1Q0O - chains A and B; structure by X-ray diffraction, 2.30 A resolution.

Chain A (and B):
Protein: homoprotocatechuate 2,3-dioxygenase
Source organism: Brevibacterium fuscum
Notes: EC 1.13.11.15; chain B of this document is another copy of the same molecule, construct and numbering; everything in this record applies to it too
UniProtKB: Q45135 (Q45135_9MICO); residues 1-365 here = UniProt positions 1-365
Amino-acid sequence (365 residues; each row starts with the number of its first residue):
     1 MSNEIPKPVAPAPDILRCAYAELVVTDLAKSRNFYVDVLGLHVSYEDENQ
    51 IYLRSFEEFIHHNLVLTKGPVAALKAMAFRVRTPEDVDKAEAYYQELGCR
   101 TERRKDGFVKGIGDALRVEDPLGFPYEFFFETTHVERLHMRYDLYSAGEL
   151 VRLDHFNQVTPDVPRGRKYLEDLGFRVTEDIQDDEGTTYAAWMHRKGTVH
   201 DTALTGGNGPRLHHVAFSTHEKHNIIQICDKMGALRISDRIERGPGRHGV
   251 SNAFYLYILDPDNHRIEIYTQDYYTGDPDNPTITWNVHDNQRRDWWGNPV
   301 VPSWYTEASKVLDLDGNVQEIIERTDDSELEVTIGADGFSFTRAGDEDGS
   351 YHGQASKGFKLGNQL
Unresolved in the structure: 1-3, 360-365
Metal / ion sites: Fe ion: His155, His214, Glu267
Reported in the primary citation:
  - conformationally variable residues (loop rearrangement, order/disorder transition, side-chain flip): Tyr269, Arg293, Asn298 to Pro302
  - contacts within the chain: Arg293-Glu329
  - catalytic residues: His200 (proposed by the authors, not directly observed)
  - mutagenesis - H200F: decreased catalytic activity (citing earlier work)

Interface between chain A and chain B:
Residue-residue contacts (69):
  Leu16(A) - Asp277(B)
  Leu16(A) - Pro278(B)
  Arg17(A) - Tyr274(B)
  Arg17(A) - Asp277(B)  salt bridge
  Glu57(A) - Tyr273(B)
  Phe59(A) - Asp277(B)
  Phe59(A) - Asp279(B)
  Phe59(A) - Pro281(B)
  Ile60(A) - Asp277(B)
  Arg80(A) - Asp277(B)  salt bridge
  Arg80(A) - Asp279(B)  salt bridge
  Arg82(A) - Arg176(B)
  Arg82(A) - Pro278(B)
  His134(A) - Asp279(B)  salt bridge
  His134(A) - Pro281(B)
  Arg137(A) - Tyr273(B)
  Arg137(A) - Tyr274(B)  hydrogen bond (side chain-backbone)
  Arg137(A) - Asn280(B)  hydrogen bond
  His139(A) - Asn252(B)  hydrogen bond (backbone-side chain)
  His139(A) - Tyr273(B)
  His139(A) - Ile283(B)
  Met140(A) - His248(B)
  Met140(A) - Gly249(B)
  Met140(A) - Asn252(B)
  Met140(A) - Trp295(B)  hydrophobic
  Tyr142(A) - Arg247(B)  hydrogen bond
  Tyr142(A) - Asn252(B)  hydrogen bond
  Tyr142(A) - Trp295(B)
  Arg152(A) - Asp272(B)  hydrogen bond (side chain-backbone)
  Arg152(A) - Tyr273(B)
  Arg152(A) - Tyr274(B)
  His220(A) - Gln271(B)
  Glu221(A) - Glu221(B)
  Glu221(A) - Lys222(B)  salt bridge
  Glu221(A) - Gln271(B)  hydrogen bond
  Lys222(A) - Glu221(B)  salt bridge
  Arg247(A) - Tyr142(B)
  His248(A) - Met140(B)
  Gly249(A) - Met140(B)
  Asn252(A) - His139(B)  hydrogen bond (side chain-backbone)
  Asn252(A) - Met140(B)
  Asn252(A) - Tyr142(B)  hydrogen bond
  Gln271(A) - His220(B)
  Gln271(A) - Glu221(B)  hydrogen bond
  Asp272(A) - Arg152(B)  hydrogen bond (backbone-side chain)
  Tyr273(A) - Glu57(B)
  Tyr273(A) - Arg137(B)
  Tyr273(A) - His139(B)
  Tyr273(A) - Arg152(B)
  Tyr274(A) - Arg17(B)
  Tyr274(A) - Arg137(B)  hydrogen bond (backbone-side chain)
  Tyr274(A) - Arg152(B)
  Gly276(A) - Leu16(B)
  Asp277(A) - Leu16(B)
  Asp277(A) - Arg17(B)  salt bridge
  Asp277(A) - Phe59(B)
  Asp277(A) - Arg80(B)  salt bridge
  Pro278(A) - Leu16(B)
  Pro278(A) - Arg82(B)
  Pro278(A) - Phe130(B)  hydrophobic
  Asp279(A) - Phe59(B)
  Asp279(A) - Arg80(B)  salt bridge
  Asp279(A) - His134(B)  salt bridge
  Asn280(A) - Arg137(B)  hydrogen bond
  Pro281(A) - Phe59(B)  hydrophobic
  Pro281(A) - Arg137(B)
  Ile283(A) - His139(B)
  Trp295(A) - Met140(B)  hydrophobic
  Trp295(A) - Tyr142(B)
Other interface residues (no listed pair), chain A (34 interface residues in all): Phe130, Trp285
Other interface residues (no listed pair), chain B (35 interface residues in all): Ile60, Gly276, Trp285

Overview:
The interface between chain A and chain B involves 34 residues on one side and 35 on the other; the contacts
include 13 hydrogen bonds and 10 salt bridges. Polar pairs include Arg17(A)-Asp277(B), Arg80(A)-Asp277(B) and
Arg80(A)-Asp279(B). The paper reports the catalytic residue His200(A); H200F of chain A reduces catalytic
activity.
Chain A and chain B are both homoprotocatechuate 2,3-dioxygenase (Brevibacterium fuscum); the structure,
Crystal structure of homoprotocatechuate 2,3-dioxygenase from brevibacterium fuscum (full length protein), was
determined by X-ray diffraction (same publication as 1Q0C, 1F1R, 1F1U, 1F1V and 1F1X).
